9BQ0 - chains C and D of the 4 polymer chains in the assembly; structure by X-ray diffraction, 2.90 A resolution.

Chain C (and D):
Name: AMP-binding protein
Source organism: Streptomyces tsukubensis
Notes: chain D of this document is another copy of the same molecule, construct and numbering; everything in this record applies to it too
UniProt: A0A5H2UY12 (A0A5H2UY12_9ACTN); residues 2-556 here correspond to UniProt positions 1-555 (UniProt number = residue number - 1)
Sequence (564 residues; numbered 1 to 564; the number before each row is that of its first residue):
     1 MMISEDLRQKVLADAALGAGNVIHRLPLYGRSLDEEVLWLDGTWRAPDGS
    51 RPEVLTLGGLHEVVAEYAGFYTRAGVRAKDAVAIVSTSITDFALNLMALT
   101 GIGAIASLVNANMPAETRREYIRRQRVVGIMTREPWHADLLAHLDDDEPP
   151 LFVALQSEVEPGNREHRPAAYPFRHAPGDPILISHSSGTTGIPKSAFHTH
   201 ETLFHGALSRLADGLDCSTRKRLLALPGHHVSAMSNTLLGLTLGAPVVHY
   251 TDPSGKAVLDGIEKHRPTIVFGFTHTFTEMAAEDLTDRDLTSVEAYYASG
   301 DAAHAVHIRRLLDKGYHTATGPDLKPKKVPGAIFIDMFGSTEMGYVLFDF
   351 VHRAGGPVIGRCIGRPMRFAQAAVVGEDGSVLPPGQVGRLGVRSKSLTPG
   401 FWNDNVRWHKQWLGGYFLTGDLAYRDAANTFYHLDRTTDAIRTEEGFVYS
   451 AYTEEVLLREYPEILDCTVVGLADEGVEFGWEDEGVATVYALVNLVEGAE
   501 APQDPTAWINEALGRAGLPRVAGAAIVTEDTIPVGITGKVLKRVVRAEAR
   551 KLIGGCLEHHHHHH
Disordered / not traced: 188-189, 285, 302-311, 352-360, 444-446, 464, 472-478, 482-484, 494-498, 522-564 (chain D: 190-191, 284-285, 302-309, 351-359, 445-446, 471-478, 482, 484, 494-498, 504, 522-564)
Sequence notes: initiating methionine (1); expression tag (557-564)
Small-molecule neighbours: ATP (adenosine-5'-triphosphate): Ser186, Ser187, Thr190, Lys194, His230, Ser299, Gly300, Asp301, Asp336, Met337, Phe338, Gly339, Ser340, Thr341, Arg361, Thr419, Asp421, His433, Arg436

Interface between chain C and chain D:
Pairs across the interface - 37 pairs, chain C then chain D:
  Lys79(C) - His409(D)  hydrogen bond (side chain-backbone)
  Lys79(C) - Lys410(D)
  Lys79(C) - Trp412(D)
  Gln125(C) - Val406(D)
  Arg126(C) - Asp404(D)  salt bridge
  Arg126(C) - Val406(D)
  Arg174(C) - Gly414(D)
  Ala176(C) - Gly415(D)
  Pro180(C) - His409(D)
  Phe197(C) - Asn405(D)
  Phe401(C) - Asn405(D)
  Trp402(C) - Asn405(D)
  Trp402(C) - Val406(D)  hydrophobic
  Trp402(C) - His409(D)
  Asn403(C) - Asn403(D)
  Asn403(C) - Asp404(D)
  Asn403(C) - Asn405(D)  hydrogen bond (side chain-backbone)
  Asn403(C) - Val406(D)  hydrogen bond (side chain-backbone)
  Asp404(C) - Arg126(D)  salt bridge
  Asp404(C) - Asn403(D)
  Asn405(C) - Phe197(D)
  Asn405(C) - Phe401(D)
  Asn405(C) - Trp402(D)
  Asn405(C) - Asn403(D)  hydrogen bond (backbone-side chain)
  Asn405(C) - Asn405(D)
  Val406(C) - Arg126(D)
  Val406(C) - Asn403(D)
  Arg407(C) - Arg126(D)
  His409(C) - Lys79(D)
  His409(C) - Pro180(D)
  His409(C) - Phe197(D)
  His409(C) - Trp402(D)
  Lys410(C) - Lys79(D)
  Lys410(C) - Asp80(D)  salt bridge
  Trp412(C) - Lys79(D)
  Gly414(C) - Arg174(D)
  Gly415(C) - Ala176(D)
Other interface residues (no listed pair), chain C (20 interface residues in all): Asp80
Other interface residues (no listed pair), chain D (21 interface residues in all): Ala78, Gln125, Arg407

In short:
20 residues of chain C face 21 of chain D across their interface; the contacts include 4 hydrogen bonds and 3
salt bridges. Polar pairs include Arg126(C)-Asp404(D), Lys410(C)-Asp80(D) and Lys79(C)-His409(D). Chain C
binds ATP.
Both chains are AMP-binding protein (Streptomyces tsukubensis). Entry 9BQ0 (Complex structure of protein
crystal of Tri17 with ATP) was determined by X-ray diffraction together with 8TF7 from the same study.
